Entry 7JG2 (electron microscopy, 3.30 A resolution); this record covers chains B and D of the 6 polymer chains in the assembly.

Chain B (and D):
Molecule: Igh protein
Organism: Mus musculus
Notes: chain D of this document is another copy of the same molecule, construct and numbering; everything in this record applies to it too
UniProt: Q99M22 (Q99M22_MOUSE); residues 113-467 here correspond to UniProt positions 125-479 (UniProt number = residue number + 12)
Sequence (355 residues; row label = number of the first residue in the row):
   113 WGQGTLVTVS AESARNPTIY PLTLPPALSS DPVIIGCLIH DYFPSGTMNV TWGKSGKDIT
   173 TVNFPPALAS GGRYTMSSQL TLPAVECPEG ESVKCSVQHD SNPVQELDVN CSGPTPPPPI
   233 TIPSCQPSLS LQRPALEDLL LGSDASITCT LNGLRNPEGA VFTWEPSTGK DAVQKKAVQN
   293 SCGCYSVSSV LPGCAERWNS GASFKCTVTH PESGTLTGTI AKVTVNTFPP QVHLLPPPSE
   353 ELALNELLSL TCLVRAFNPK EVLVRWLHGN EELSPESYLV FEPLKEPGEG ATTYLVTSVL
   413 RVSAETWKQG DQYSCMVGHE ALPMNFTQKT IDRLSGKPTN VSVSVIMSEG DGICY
Not modelled in the structure: 113-236, 461-467 (chain D: 113-236)
Disulfides: Cys-237/Cys-296, Cys-261/Cys-318, Cys-364/Cys-427

How chain B and chain D interact:
Contacting residue pairs (6; chain B residue first):
  Arg-445(B) with Glu-461(D), salt bridge
  Val-453(B) with Met-459(D), hydrophobic
  Val-457(B) with Val-455(D), hydrophobic; Val-457(D), hydrophobic
  Met-459(B) with Val-453(D), hydrophobic
  Ser-460(B) with Arg-445(D)
Other interface residues (no listed pair), chain B (6 interface residues in all): Val-455
Other interface residues (no listed pair), chain D (7 interface residues in all): Ser-454

Overview:
6 residues of chain B and 7 residues of chain D are in contact; the contacts include 1 salt bridge. Its one
salt-bridged contact is Arg-445(B)/Glu-461(D).
Chain B and chain D are both Igh protein (Mus musculus); the structure, Secretory Immunoglobin A (SIgA), was
determined by electron microscopy, deposited together with 7JG1.
